PDB entry 3V3V | X-ray diffraction, 2.70 A resolution | chains A and B

# Chain A
Molecule: Mitogen-activated protein kinase 8
From: Homo sapiens
Notes: EC 2.7.11.24
UniProtKB: P45983 (MK08_HUMAN); residue numbers follow UniProt; this construct covers 1-366
Amino-acid sequence (379 residues; each row starts with the number of its first residue):
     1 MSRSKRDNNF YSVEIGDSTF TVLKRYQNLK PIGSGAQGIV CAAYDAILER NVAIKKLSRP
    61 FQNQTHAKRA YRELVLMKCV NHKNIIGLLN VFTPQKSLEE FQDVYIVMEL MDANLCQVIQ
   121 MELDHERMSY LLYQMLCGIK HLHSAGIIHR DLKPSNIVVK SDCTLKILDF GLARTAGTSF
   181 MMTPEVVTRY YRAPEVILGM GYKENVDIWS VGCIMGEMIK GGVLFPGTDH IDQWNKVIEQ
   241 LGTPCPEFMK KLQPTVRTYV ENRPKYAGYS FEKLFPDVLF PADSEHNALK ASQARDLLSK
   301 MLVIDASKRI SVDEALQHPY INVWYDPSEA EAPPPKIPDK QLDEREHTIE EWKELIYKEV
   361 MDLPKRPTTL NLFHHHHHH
Disordered / not traced: 1-6, 180-183, 287-288, 364-379
Sequence notes: conflict Glu185 (Tyr in P45983), Ala288 (Lys in P45983), Pro364 (Glu in P45983), Lys365 (Glu in P45983); expression tag (367-379)
Ligand contacts: quercetagetin (MYU; 3,5,6,7-tetrahydroxy-2-(3,4-dihydroxyphenyl)-4H-chromen-4-one): Ile32, Ser34, Val40, Ala53, Lys55, Glu73, Ile86, Met108, Glu109, Leu110, Met111, Asp112, Ala113, Asn114, Val158, Leu168, Asp169
Swiss-Prot annotation at these positions:
  - active site: Asp151 (Proton acceptor)
  - binding site (ATP): Ile32 to Val40, Lys55
  - modified residue: Cys116 (S-nitrosocysteine), Thr183 (Phosphothreonine)
  - natural variant: Gly171 (G171S: In a renal clear cell carcinoma sample), Gly177 (G177R: In a glioblastoma multiforme sample)
  - mutagenesis: Lys55 (K55D: Abolished protein kinase activity), Thr183 (T183A: Phosphorylation blocked)
What the authors report for this chain:
  - binding site for quercetagetin: Ile32, Val40, Ala53, Lys55, Glu73, Met108, Glu109, Met111, Val158, Leu168, Asp169
  - conformationally variable residues (loop rearrangement, side-chain flip): Lys30 to Ala42, Lys55, Val158, Leu168

# Chain B
Molecule: C-Jun-amino-terminal kinase-interacting protein 1
UniProtKB: Q9WVI9 (JIP1_MOUSE); numbering as in UniProt (aligned over 153-163)
Amino-acid sequence (11 residues; numbered 153 to 163; the number before each row is that of its first residue):
   153 RPKRPTTLNL F
Disordered / not traced: 153

# How chain A and chain B interact
Pairs across the interface (22):
  Gln117(A) - Leu162(B)
  Met121(A) - Asn161(B)
  Arg127(A) - Thr159(B)  hydrogen bond (side chain-backbone)
  Tyr130(A) - Arg156(B)
  Tyr130(A) - Pro157(B)
  Tyr133(A) - Arg156(B)
  Lys160(A) - Leu160(B)
  Lys160(A) - Leu162(B)
  Ser161(A) - Thr158(B)
  Ser161(A) - Thr159(B)
  Ser161(A) - Leu160(B)  hydrogen bond (backbone-backbone)
  Ser161(A) - Leu162(B)
  Asp162(A) - Pro157(B)
  Asp162(A) - Thr158(B)
  Asp162(A) - Thr159(B)
  Cys163(A) - Thr159(B)
  Cys163(A) - Leu160(B)  hydrophobic
  Trp324(A) - Pro154(B)
  Trp324(A) - Lys155(B)
  Trp324(A) - Arg156(B)  hydrogen bond (backbone-side chain)
  Asp326(A) - Arg156(B)
  Glu329(A) - Arg156(B)  salt bridge
Interface residues without a listed pair, chain A (19 interface residues in all): Asp112, Ala113, Val118, Leu123, Glu126, Val159, Val323

# Summary
19 residues of chain A and 9 residues of chain B are in contact; the contacts include 3 hydrogen bonds and 1
salt bridge. Among the polar pairs are Glu329(A)-Arg156(B), Arg127(A)-Thr159(B) and Trp324(A)-Arg156(B). The
paper reports a binding site for quercetagetin at Ile32(A), Val40(A) and Ala53(A) among others; conformational
variability at Lys30(A), Lys55(A) and Val158(A) among others.
Chain A is Mitogen-activated protein kinase 8 (Homo sapiens) and chain B is C-Jun-amino-terminal
kinase-interacting protein 1; the structure, Structural and functional analysis of quercetagetin, a natural
JNK1 inhibitor, was determined by X-ray diffraction.
